Entry 2XX6 (X-ray diffraction, 1.74 A resolution); this record covers chains A and B of the 3 polymer chains in the assembly.

Chain A (and B):
Molecule: SPBC2 prophage-derived deoxyuridine 5'-triphosphate nucleotidohydrolase yoss
Source organism: Bacillus subtilis
Notes: EC 3.6.1.23; chain B of this document is another copy of the same molecule, construct and numbering; everything in this record applies to it too
UniProtKB: O34919 (YOSS_BACSU); residues 1-142 here = UniProt positions 1-142
Chain sequence (142 residues; numbered 1 to 142; the number before each row is that of its first residue):
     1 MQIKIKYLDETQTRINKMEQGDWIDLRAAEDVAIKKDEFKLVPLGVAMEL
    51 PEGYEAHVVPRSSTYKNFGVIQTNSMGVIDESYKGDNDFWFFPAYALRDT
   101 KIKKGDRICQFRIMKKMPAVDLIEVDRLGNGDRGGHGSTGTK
Disordered / not traced: 129-142 (chain B: 17-20, 129-142)
Curated features (UniProtKB/Swiss-Prot):
  - active site: Asp80 (Proton acceptor)
  - binding site (dUMP): Ser62, Asn74, Tyr83, Phe91

Interface between chain A and chain B:
Contacting residue pairs (57; chain A residue first):
  Met1(A) - Val120(B)
  Met1(A) - Asp121(B)  hydrogen bond (backbone-backbone)
  Gln2(A) - Val120(B)
  Gln2(A) - Asp121(B)
  Gln2(A) - Ile123(B)
  Ile3(A) - Val120(B)  hydrophobic
  Ile3(A) - Asp121(B)  hydrogen bond (backbone-backbone)
  Ile3(A) - Leu122(B)
  Ile3(A) - Ile123(B)  hydrogen bond (backbone-backbone)
  Lys4(A) - Ile123(B)
  Lys4(A) - Leu128(B)
  Ile5(A) - Ile123(B)  hydrogen bond (backbone-backbone)
  Ile5(A) - Glu124(B)
  Ile5(A) - Val125(B)  hydrogen bond (backbone-backbone)
  Lys6(A) - Val125(B)
  Lys6(A) - Asp126(B)
  Tyr7(A) - Glu124(B)
  Arg14(A) - Glu124(B)  salt bridge
  Ile15(A) - Leu122(B)
  Asn16(A) - Leu122(B)
  Asn16(A) - Glu124(B)  hydrogen bond
  Lys17(A) - Val120(B)
  Lys17(A) - Asp121(B)
  Lys17(A) - Leu122(B)  hydrogen bond (backbone-backbone)
  Met18(A) - Asp121(B)
  Glu19(A) - Ala119(B)
  Glu19(A) - Val120(B)  hydrogen bond (backbone-backbone)
  Glu19(A) - Asp121(B)  hydrogen bond (backbone-side chain)
  Gln20(A) - Ala119(B)
  Gln20(A) - Val120(B)  hydrogen bond (backbone-backbone)
  Gly21(A) - Met117(B)
  Asp22(A) - Lys116(B)  salt bridge
  Asp22(A) - Met117(B)
  Trp23(A) - Glu55(B)  hydrogen bond
  Trp23(A) - Val78(B)
  Ala47(A) - Leu128(B)
  Met48(A) - Leu128(B)
  Pro60(A) - Asn74(B)
  Pro60(A) - Ser75(B)
  Tyr65(A) - Phe39(B)  hydrophobic
  Tyr65(A) - Thr73(B)
  Tyr65(A) - Tyr95(B)
  Ile71(A) - Ile71(B)  hydrophobic
  Ile71(A) - Thr73(B)
  Ser75(A) - Ser75(B)  hydrogen bond (backbone-side chain)
  Lys84(A) - Leu128(B)
  Gly85(A) - Leu128(B)
  Asp86(A) - Arg127(B)
  Asp86(A) - Leu128(B)  hydrogen bond (side chain-backbone)
  Leu97(A) - Tyr95(B)  hydrophobic
  Arg112(A) - Glu55(B)  salt bridge
  Arg112(A) - Met114(B)
  Arg112(A) - Lys115(B)  hydrogen bond (side chain-backbone)
  Arg112(A) - Lys116(B)
  Arg112(A) - Met117(B)
  Ile113(A) - Met117(B)  hydrogen bond (backbone-side chain)
  Met114(A) - Met114(B)  hydrophobic
Also at the interface, not in a pair above, chain A (37 interface residues in all): Ile24, Glu49, Val59, Arg61, Gln72, Gln110, Phe111
Also at the interface, not in a pair above, chain B (26 interface residues in all): His57, Met76, Asp80, Pro118

Summary:
37 residues of chain A and 26 residues of chain B are in contact, with 15 hydrogen bonds and 3 salt bridges.
Polar pairs include Arg14(A)-Glu124(B), Asp22(A)-Lys116(B) and Arg112(A)-Glu55(B). UniProt lists active-site
residue Asp80(A) and 4 dUMP-binding residues on chain A.
Both chains are SPBC2 prophage-derived deoxyuridine 5'-triphosphate nucleotidohydrolase yoss (Bacillus
subtilis). Entry 2XX6 (Structure of the Bacillus subtilis prophage dUTPase, YosS) was determined by X-ray
diffraction, deposited together with 2XY3 and 2Y1T.
